PDB entry 5N6M | X-ray diffraction, 3.10 A resolution | chain A

[Chain A]
Molecule: Apolipoprotein N-acyltransferase
Organism: Pseudomonas aeruginosa (strain ATCC 15692 / DSM 22644 / CIP 104116 / JCM 14847 / LMG 12228 / 1C / PRS 101 / PAO1)
Notes: EC 2.3.1.-
UniProt: Q9ZI86 (LNT_PSEAE); residues 1-511 here = UniProt positions 1-511
Sequence (531 residues; row label = number of the first residue in the row; numbers below 1 keep their minus sign (Met-19 is residue -19)):
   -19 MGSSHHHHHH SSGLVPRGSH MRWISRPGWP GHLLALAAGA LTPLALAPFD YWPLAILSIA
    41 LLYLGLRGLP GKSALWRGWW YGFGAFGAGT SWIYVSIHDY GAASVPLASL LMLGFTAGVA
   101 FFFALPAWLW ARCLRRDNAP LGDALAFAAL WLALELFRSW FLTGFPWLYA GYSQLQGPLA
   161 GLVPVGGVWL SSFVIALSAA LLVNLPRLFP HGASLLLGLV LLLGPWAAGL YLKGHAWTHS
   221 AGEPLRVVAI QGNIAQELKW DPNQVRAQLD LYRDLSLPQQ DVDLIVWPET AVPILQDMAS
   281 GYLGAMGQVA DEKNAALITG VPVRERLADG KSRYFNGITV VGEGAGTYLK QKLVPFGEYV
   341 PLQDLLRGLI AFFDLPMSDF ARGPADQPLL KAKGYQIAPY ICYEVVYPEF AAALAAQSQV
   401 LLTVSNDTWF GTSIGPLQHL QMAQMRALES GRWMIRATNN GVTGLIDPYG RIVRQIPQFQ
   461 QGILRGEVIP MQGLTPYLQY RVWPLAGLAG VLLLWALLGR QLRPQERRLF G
Disordered / not traced: -19 to 2, 238-241, 352-357, 504-511
Construct notes: initiating methionine (-19); expression tag (-18 to 0)
Ligand contacts: citrate anion (FLC): Arg246, Asp250, Arg253, Tyr282, Ala285
Curated features (UniProtKB/Swiss-Prot):
  - active site: Glu269 (Proton acceptor), Lys330, Cys382 (Nucleophile)

[In short]
Bound to chain A: citrate anion. From UniProt: 3 active-site residues.
Chain A is Apolipoprotein N-acyltransferase (Pseudomonas aeruginosa (strain ATCC 15692 / DSM 22644 / CIP
104116 / JCM 14847 / LMG 12228 / 1C / PRS 101 / PAO1)); the structure, Structure of the membrane integral
lipoprotein N-acyltransferase Lnt from P. aeruginosa, was determined by X-ray diffraction.
